PDB entry 4I11 | X-ray diffraction, 1.89 A resolution | chain A

== Chain A ==
Name: Beta-secretase 1
Source organism: Homo sapiens
Notes: EC 3.4.23.46; fragment: Beta-secretase 1:
UniProt: P56817 (BACE1_HUMAN); residue numbers follow UniProt; this construct covers 57-453
Sequence (406 residues; row label = number of the first residue in the row):
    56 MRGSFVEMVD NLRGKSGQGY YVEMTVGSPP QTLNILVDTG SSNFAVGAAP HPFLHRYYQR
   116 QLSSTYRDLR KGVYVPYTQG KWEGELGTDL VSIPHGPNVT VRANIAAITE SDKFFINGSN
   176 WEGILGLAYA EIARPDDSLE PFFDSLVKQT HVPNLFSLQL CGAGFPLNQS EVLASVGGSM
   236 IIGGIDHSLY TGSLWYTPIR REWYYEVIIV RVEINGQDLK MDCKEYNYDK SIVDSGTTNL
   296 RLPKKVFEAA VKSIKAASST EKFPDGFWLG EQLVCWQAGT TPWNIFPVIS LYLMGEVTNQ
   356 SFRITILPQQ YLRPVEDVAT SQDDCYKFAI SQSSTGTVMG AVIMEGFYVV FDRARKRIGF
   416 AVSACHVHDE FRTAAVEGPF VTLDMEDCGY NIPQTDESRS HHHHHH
Disordered / not traced: 56-57, 218-223, 461
Sequence notes: initiating methionine (56); expression tag (454-461)
Cystine bridges: Cys216-Cys420, Cys278-Cys443, Cys330-Cys380
Bound ions: Zn2+ site 1: Glu78, His150; Zn2+ site 2: Asp192, His458, His460; Zn2+ site 3: His457, His459
Ligand contacts: 1CH (N-(3,3-dimethyl-3,4-dihydroisoquinolin-1-yl)-L-phenylalanine): Gly72, Gln73, Gly74, Leu91, Asp93, Tyr132, Lys168, Phe169, Ile171, Trp176, Ile179, Gly291, Thr292, Thr293, Asn294
Curated features (UniProtKB/Swiss-Prot):
  - active site: Asp93, Asp289
  - modified residue (N6-acetyllysine): Lys126, Lys275, Lys279, Lys285, Lys299, Lys300, Lys307
  - glycosylation (N-linked (GlcNAc...) asparagine): Asn153, Asn172, Asn223, Asn354
  - mutagenesis: Asp93 (D93N: Decreases beta-cleaved soluble APP production), Asp284 (D284N: Almost abolishes beta-cleaved soluble APP production)

== Overview ==
Chain A binds compound 1CH. Glu78 and His150 form the Zn2+ site 1. Asp192, His458 and His460 coordinate Zn2+
site 2. Curated annotation (UniProt) lists active-site residues Asp93 and Asp289 and 2 mutagenesis sites.
Chain A is Beta-secretase 1 (Homo sapiens); the structure, Structure-based design of novel dihydroisoquinoline
BACE-1 inhibitors that do not engage the catalytic aspartates, was determined by X-ray diffraction, deposited
together with 4HZT, 4I0G, 4I0Z and 4I10.
